8W69 - chains A and C of the 9 polymer chains in the assembly; structure by electron microscopy, 3.60 A resolution.

# Chain A (and C)
Name: peptidase Do
From: Escherichia coli
Notes: chain C of this document is another copy of the same molecule, construct and numbering; everything in this record applies to it too
UniProtKB: C3SRW2 (C3SRW2_ECOLX); residue numbers follow UniProt; this construct covers 1-455
Chain sequence (463 residues; numbered 1 to 463; the number before each row is that of its first residue):
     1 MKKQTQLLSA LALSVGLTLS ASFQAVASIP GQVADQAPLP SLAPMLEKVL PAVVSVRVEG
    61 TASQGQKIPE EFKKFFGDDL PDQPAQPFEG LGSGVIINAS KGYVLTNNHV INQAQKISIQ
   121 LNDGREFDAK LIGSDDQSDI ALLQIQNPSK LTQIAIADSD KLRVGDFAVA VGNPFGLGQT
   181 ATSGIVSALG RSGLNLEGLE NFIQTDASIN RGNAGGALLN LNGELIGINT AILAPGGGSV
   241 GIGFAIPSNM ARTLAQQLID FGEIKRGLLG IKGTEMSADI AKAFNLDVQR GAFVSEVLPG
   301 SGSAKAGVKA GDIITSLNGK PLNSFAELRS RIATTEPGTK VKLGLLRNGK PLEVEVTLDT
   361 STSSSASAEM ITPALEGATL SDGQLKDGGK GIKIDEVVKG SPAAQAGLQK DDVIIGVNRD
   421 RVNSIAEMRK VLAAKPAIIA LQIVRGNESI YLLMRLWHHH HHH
Not modelled in the structure: 1-37, 62-85, 362-463
Construct notes: engineered mutation Ala214 (Ser in C3SRW2); expression tag (456-463)
Reported in the primary citation:
  - catalytic residues: His109, Asp139
  - mutagenesis - S214A: abolished catalytic activity (proposed by the authors, not directly observed)

# How chain A and chain C interact
Residue-residue contacts (32; chain A residue first):
  Leu39(A) with Asn222(C)
  Pro40(A) with Phe167(C)
  Ser41(A) with Gly165(C), hydrogen bond (side chain-backbone); Asp166(C), hydrogen bond; Phe167(C)
  Leu42(A) with Gly165(C), hydrogen bond (backbone-backbone)
  Ala43(A) with Arg163(C); Val164(C); Gly165(C)
  Glu47(A) with Arg163(C), salt bridge
  Leu50(A) with Val164(C), hydrophobic
  Asp123(A) with Gln289(C); Arg290(C)
  Gly124(A) with Ala278(C)
  Arg125(A) with Gln289(C)
  Phe175(A) with Leu233(C), hydrophobic; Pro235(C), hydrophobic
  Leu177(A) with Arg191(C), hydrogen bond (backbone-side chain); Gln204(C); Phe244(C), hydrophobic
  Gln179(A) with Ala188(C); Arg191(C)
  Thr180(A) with Ser187(C); Gln204(C), hydrogen bond
  Ala181(A) with Ile185(C); Ser187(C)
  Ser183(A) with Asp206(C)
  Ser208(A) with Val240(C); Gly241(C)
  Asn210(A) with Val240(C), hydrogen bond (side chain-backbone)
  Gly238(A) with Val240(C)
  Ser239(A) with Val240(C)
Also at the interface, not in a pair above, chain A (27 interface residues in all): Leu46, Asn122, Glu126, Gly178, Thr182, Gly236, Gly237
Also at the interface, not in a pair above, chain C (25 interface residues in all): Leu194, Leu221, Gly236, Ser239, Ile242

# Overview
27 residues of chain A and 25 residues of chain C are in contact, with 6 hydrogen bonds and 1 salt bridge.
Polar pairs include Glu47(A)-Arg163(C), Ser41(A)-Gly165(C) and Ser41(A)-Asp166(C). From the paper: catalytic
residues His109(A) and Asp139(A); S214A of chain A abolishes catalytic activity.
Chain A and chain C are both peptidase Do (Escherichia coli); the structure, DegQ-b-casein complex, was
determined by electron microscopy together with 8KIC from the same study.
